4PZO - chains C and D of the 6 polymer chains in the assembly; structure by X-ray diffraction, 2.25 A resolution.

== Chain C (and D) ==
Name: Polyhomeotic-like protein 3
Source organism: Homo sapiens
Notes: fragment: sterile alpha motif; chain D of this document is another copy of the same molecule, construct and numbering; everything in this record applies to it too
Reference sequence: Q8NDX5 (PHC3_HUMAN); residues 914-983 here = UniProt positions 914-983
Chain sequence (82 residues; numbered 909 to 990; the number before each row is that of its first residue):
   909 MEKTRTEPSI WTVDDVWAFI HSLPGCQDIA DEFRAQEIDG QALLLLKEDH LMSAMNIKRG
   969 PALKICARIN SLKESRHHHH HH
Unresolved in the structure: 909-911, 983-990 (chain D: 909-913, 984-990)
Differences from the reference sequence: initiating methionine (909); expression tag (910-913, 984-990); engineered mutation Arg967 (Leu in Q8NDX5)
Modified / non-standard residues: Cys974 (s,s-(2-hydroxyethyl)thiocysteine; CME)

== Chain C / chain D interface ==
Residue-residue contacts (23):
  Ala943(C) - Lys966(D)
  Gln944(C) - Lys966(D)
  Gln944(C) - Arg967(D)  hydrogen bond (side chain-backbone)
  Gln944(C) - Gly968(D)  hydrogen bond (backbone-backbone)
  Gln944(C) - Pro969(D)
  Glu945(C) - Lys966(D)  salt bridge
  Glu945(C) - Gly968(D)
  Ile946(C) - Gly968(D)
  Asp947(C) - Lys972(D)  salt bridge
  Gln949(C) - Pro932(D)
  Gln949(C) - Lys972(D)
  Ala950(C) - Gly968(D)
  Ala950(C) - Leu971(D)
  Leu953(C) - Leu971(D)
  Leu953(C) - Lys972(D)
  Leu953(C) - Ala975(D)  hydrophobic
  Leu954(C) - Leu971(D)  hydrophobic
  Lys955(C) - Glu956(D)  salt bridge
  His958(C) - Glu956(D)  salt bridge
  His958(C) - Arg967(D)  hydrogen bond
  His958(C) - Leu971(D)
  Met963(C) - Met960(D)  hydrophobic
  Met963(C) - Arg967(D)
Interface residues without a listed pair, chain D (11 interface residues in all): Gly933

== Overview ==
Chain C and chain D form an interface of 12 and 11 residues respectively, with 3 hydrogen bonds and 4 salt
bridges. Polar contacts include Glu945(C)-Lys966(D), Asp947(C)-Lys972(D) and Lys955(C)-Glu956(D).
Chain C and chain D are both Polyhomeotic-like protein 3 (Homo sapiens); the structure, Crystal structure of
PHC3 SAM L967R, was determined by X-ray diffraction, deposited together with 4PZN.
